Entry 2C30 (X-ray diffraction, 1.60 A resolution); this record covers chain A.

# Chain A
Name: Serine/threonine-protein kinase pak 6
Source organism: Homo sapiens
Notes: EC 2.7.1.37; fragment: kinase domain, residues 383-681
UniProt: Q9NQU5 (PAK6_HUMAN); residue numbers follow UniProt; this construct covers 383-681
Chain sequence (321 residues; row label = number of the first residue in the row):
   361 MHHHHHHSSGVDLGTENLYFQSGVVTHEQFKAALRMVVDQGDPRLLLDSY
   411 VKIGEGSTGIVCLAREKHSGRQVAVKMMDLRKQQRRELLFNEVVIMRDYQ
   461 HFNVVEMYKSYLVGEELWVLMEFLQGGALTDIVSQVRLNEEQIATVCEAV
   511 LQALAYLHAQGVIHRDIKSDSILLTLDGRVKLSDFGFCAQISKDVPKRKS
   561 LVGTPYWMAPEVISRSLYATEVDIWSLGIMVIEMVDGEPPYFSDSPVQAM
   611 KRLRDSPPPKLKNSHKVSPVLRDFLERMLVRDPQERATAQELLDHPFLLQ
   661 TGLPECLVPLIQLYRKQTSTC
Unresolved in the structure: 361-384, 675-681
Modified positions: S560 (phosphoserine; SEP)
Construct notes: expression tag (361-382)
Swiss-Prot annotation at these positions:
  - active site: D526 (Proton acceptor)
  - binding site (ATP): I413 to V421, K436
  - modified residue: S560 (Phosphoserine)
  - natural variant: L514 (L514R: In a lung small cell carcinoma sample)
  - mutagenesis: S560 (S560A: Complete loss of PAK6 activation by MAP2K6/MAPKK6; when associated with A-165), Y566 (Y566F: Complete loss of PAK6 activation by MAP2K6/MAPKK6; when associated with A-165)
Reported in the primary citation:
  - post-translational modification sites: S560

# Summary
UniProt lists active-site residue D526, 10 ATP-binding residues and 2 mutagenesis sites. The paper reports a
modification site at S560.
Chain A is Serine/threonine-protein kinase pak 6 (Homo sapiens); the structure, Crystal Structure Of The Human
P21-Activated Kinase 6, was determined by X-ray diffraction (same publication as 2CDZ, 2F57 and 2BVA).
